8VO0 - chains R and D of the 10 polymer chains in the assembly; structure by electron microscopy, 3.30 A resolution.

# Chain R
Name: Histone H2A
Source organism: Xenopus laevis
UniProtKB: Q6AZJ8 (Q6AZJ8_XENLA); residues 12-118 here correspond to UniProt positions 13-119 (UniProt number = residue number + 1)
Sequence (108 residues; each row starts with the number of its first residue):
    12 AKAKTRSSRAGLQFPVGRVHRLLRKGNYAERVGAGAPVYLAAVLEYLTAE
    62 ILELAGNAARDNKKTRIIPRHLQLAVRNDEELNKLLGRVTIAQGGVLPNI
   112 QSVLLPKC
Construct notes: expression tag (119)

# Chain D
Molecule: 157-nt DNA strand
Source organism: Homo sapiens
Sequence (157 nucleotides; numbered 158 to 314; the number before each row is that of its first residue):
   158 GCTGCCGGCGGCTGGAGAATCCCGGTGCCGAGGCCGCTCAATTGGTCGTA
   208 GACAGCTCTAGCACCGCTTAAACGCACGTACGCGCTGTCCCCCGCGTTTA
   258 AACCGCCAAGGGGATTACTCCCTAGTCTCCAGGCACGTCTCAGATATATA
   308 CATCCTG

# Chain R / chain D interface
Pairs across the interface (8):
  Ala-12(R) with DT200(D), phosphate contact
  Ala-14(R) with DA198(D), phosphate contact
  Lys-15(R) with DA198(D), phosphate contact; DT199(D), hydrogen bond to the phosphate
  Thr-16(R) with DA198(D), sugar contact
  Arg-17(R) with DA198(D), salt bridge to the phosphate
  Arg-32(R) with DA197(D), salt bridge to the phosphate
  Arg-42(R) with DT206(D), hydrogen bond to the sugar
Interface residues without a listed pair, chain R (9 interface residues in all): Arg-20, Gly-28
Interface residues without a listed pair, chain D (6 interface residues in all): DC196

# In short
9 residues of chain R and 6 residues of chain D are in contact, with 2 hydrogen bonds and 2 salt bridges.
Polar pairs include Arg-42(R)/DT206(D), Lys-15(R)/DT199(D) and Arg-17(R)/DA198(D).
Chain R is Histone H2A (Xenopus laevis) and chain D is a 157-nt DNA strand (Homo sapiens); the structure,
H3K36me3-modified nucleosome bound to PRC2_AJ1-450 with histone H3 tail disengaged, was determined by electron
microscopy together with 8VMI, 8VMJ, 8VML, 8VMN, 8VNV, 8VNZ and 8VOB from the same study.
